7SRS - chains C and H of the 6 polymer chains in the assembly; structure by electron microscopy, 3.30 A resolution.

Chain C:
Molecule: Isoform 1B of Beta-arrestin-1
From: Homo sapiens
UniProtKB: P49407 (ARRB1_HUMAN), isoform P49407-2; residues 2-368 here = UniProt positions 2-368
Sequence (367 residues; row label = number of the first residue in the row):
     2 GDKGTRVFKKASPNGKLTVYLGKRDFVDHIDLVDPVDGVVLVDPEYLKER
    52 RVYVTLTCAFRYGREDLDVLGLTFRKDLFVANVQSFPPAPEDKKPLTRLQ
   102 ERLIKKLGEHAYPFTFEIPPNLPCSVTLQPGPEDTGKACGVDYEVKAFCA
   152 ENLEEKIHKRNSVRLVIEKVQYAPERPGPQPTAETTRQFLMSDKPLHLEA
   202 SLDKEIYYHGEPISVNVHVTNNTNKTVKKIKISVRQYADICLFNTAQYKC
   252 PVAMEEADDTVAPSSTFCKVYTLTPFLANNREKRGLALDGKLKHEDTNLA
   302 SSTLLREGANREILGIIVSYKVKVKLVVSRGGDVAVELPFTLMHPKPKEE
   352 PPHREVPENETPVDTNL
Not modelled in the structure: 2-5, 361-368
Sequence notes: engineered mutation Glu169 (Arg in P49407)
Swiss-Prot annotation at these positions:
  - binding site (1D-myo-inositol hexakisphosphate): Lys250, Met255, Lys324, Lys326
  - modified residue: Tyr47 (Phosphotyrosine)
What the authors report for this chain:
  - contacts within the chain: Arg65-Asp67 (hydrogen bond)
  - conformationally variable residues (side-chain flip): Arg7

Chain H:
Molecule: Fab30 heavy chain
From: Mus musculus
Sequence (119 residues; numbered 5 to 123; the number before each row is that of its first residue):
     5 VQLVESGGGLVQPGGSLRLSCAASGFNVYSSSIHWVRQAPGKGLRWVASI
    55 SSYYGYTYYADSVKGRFTISADTSKNTAYLQMNSLRAEDTAVYYCARSRQ
   105 FWYSGLDYWGQGTLVTVSS

How chain C and chain H interact:
Pairs across the interface - 23 pairs, chain C then chain H:
  Gly211(C) - Asn31(H)  hydrogen bond (backbone-side chain)
  Gly211(C) - Ser34(H)
  Pro213(C) - Asn31(H)
  Thr275(C) - Tyr33(H)
  Phe277(C) - Tyr33(H)
  Phe277(C) - Tyr57(H)
  Leu278(C) - Tyr57(H)
  Leu278(C) - Tyr58(H)  hydrophobic
  Ala279(C) - Ser56(H)
  Ala279(C) - Tyr57(H)  hydrogen bond (backbone-backbone)
  Arg282(C) - Tyr58(H)  hydrogen bond (side chain-backbone)
  Arg282(C) - Tyr60(H)  hydrogen bond
  Asp297(C) - Tyr60(H)
  Asn299(C) - Tyr57(H)
  Asn299(C) - Tyr58(H)
  Leu300(C) - Tyr57(H)
  His345(C) - Phe105(H)
  His345(C) - Trp106(H)
  Pro352(C) - Trp106(H)  hydrophobic
  Pro353(C) - Trp106(H)
  Glu356(C) - Tyr62(H)
  Val357(C) - Tyr107(H)  hydrophobic
  Asn360(C) - Tyr62(H)
Other interface residues (no listed pair), chain C (21 interface residues in all): His210, Glu212, Pro276, Thr298, Pro358
Other interface residues (no listed pair), chain H (12 interface residues in all): Gly59

In short:
Chain C and chain H form an interface of 21 and 12 residues respectively, with 4 hydrogen bonds. Among the
polar pairs are Gly211(C)-Asn31(H), Arg282(C)-Tyr58(H) and Arg282(C)-Tyr60(H). Curated annotation (UniProt)
lists 4 residues binding 1D-myo-inositol hexakisphosphate on chain C. From the paper: conformational
variability at Arg7(C); contacts within the chain involving Arg65(C) and Asp67(C).
Chain C is Isoform 1B of Beta-arrestin-1 (Homo sapiens) and chain H is Fab30 heavy chain (Mus musculus); the
structure, 5-HT2B receptor bound to LSD in complex with beta-arrestin1 obtained by cryo-electron microscopy
(cryoEM), was determined by electron microscopy together with 7SRQ and 7SRR from the same study.
